Entry 4AKC (X-ray diffraction, 2.30 A resolution); this record covers chains A and B of the 8 polymer chains in the assembly.

[Chain A]
Molecule: Agglutinin alpha chain
Source organism: Artocarpus integer
UniProtKB: P18670 (LECA_ARTIN); residue numbers follow UniProt; this construct covers 1-133
Chain sequence (133 residues; row label = number of the first residue in the row):
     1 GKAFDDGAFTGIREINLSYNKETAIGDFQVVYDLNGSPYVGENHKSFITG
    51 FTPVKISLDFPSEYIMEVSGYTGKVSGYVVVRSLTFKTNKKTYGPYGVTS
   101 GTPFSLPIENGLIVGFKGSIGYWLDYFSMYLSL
UniProt features mapped onto this chain:
  - region: V68 to N89 (IgA-binding)
  - glycosylation: N43 (N-linked (GlcNAc...) asparagine)
  - natural variant: K45 (K45L; K45T), M66 (M66D; M66V), K74 (N74K: this construct carries the variant)

[Chain B]
Molecule: Agglutinin beta-4 chain
Source organism: Artocarpus integer
UniProtKB: Q9S8T0 (LECB4_ARTIN); numbering as in UniProt (aligned over 1-19)
Chain sequence (21 residues; each row starts with the number of its first residue):
     1 NEQSGISQTVIVGPWGAQVST
Not modelled in the structure: 1-2, 19-21
Sequence notes: expression tag (20-21)

[Interface between chain A and chain B]
Residue-residue contacts - 30 pairs, chain A then chain B:
  A8(A) - T9(B)
  T72(A) - G16(B)
  V79(A) - G16(B)
  V79(A) - A17(B)
  V81(A) - W15(B)
  F104(A) - W15(B)
  V114(A) - T9(B)
  D125(A) - G16(B)
  D125(A) - A17(B)  hydrogen bond (backbone-backbone)
  Y126(A) - P14(B)  hydrophobic
  Y126(A) - W15(B)
  Y126(A) - G16(B)
  Y126(A) - A17(B)
  F127(A) - P14(B)
  F127(A) - W15(B)  hydrogen bond (backbone-backbone)
  S128(A) - I11(B)
  S128(A) - V12(B)
  S128(A) - G13(B)
  S128(A) - P14(B)
  M129(A) - V10(B)
  M129(A) - I11(B)
  M129(A) - V12(B)  hydrogen bond (backbone-backbone)
  M129(A) - W15(B)  hydrophobic
  Y130(A) - T9(B)
  Y130(A) - V10(B)
  Y130(A) - I11(B)  hydrophobic
  L131(A) - T9(B)
  L131(A) - V10(B)  hydrogen bond (backbone-backbone)
  L131(A) - V12(B)  hydrophobic
  S132(A) - T9(B)
Also at the interface, not in a pair above, chain A (16 interface residues in all): L106, K117

[Overview]
16 residues of chain A and 9 residues of chain B are in contact; the contacts include 4 hydrogen bonds. The
backbones hydrogen-bond at D125(A)-A17(B), F127(A)-W15(B) and M129(A)-V12(B).
Here chain A is Agglutinin alpha chain and chain B is Agglutinin beta-4 chain, both from Artocarpus integer.
Entry 4AKC (Structure of Galactose Binding lectin from Champedak (CGB) with Gal(beta)1,3-GalNac) was
determined by X-ray diffraction (same publication as 4AK4, 4AKB and 4AKD).
